PDB entry 4CDH | X-ray diffraction, 2.30 A resolution | chains A and B

Chain A (and B):
Molecule: Ig gamma-1 chain C region
From: Homo sapiens
Notes: fragment: fc, residues 101-330; chain B of this document is another copy of the same molecule, construct and numbering; everything in this record applies to it too
UniProtKB: P01857 (IGHG1_HUMAN); residues -1 to 228 here correspond to UniProt positions 101-330 (UniProt number = residue number + 102)
Sequence (255 residues; each row starts with the number of its first residue; numbers below 1 keep their minus sign (Met-26 is residue -26)):
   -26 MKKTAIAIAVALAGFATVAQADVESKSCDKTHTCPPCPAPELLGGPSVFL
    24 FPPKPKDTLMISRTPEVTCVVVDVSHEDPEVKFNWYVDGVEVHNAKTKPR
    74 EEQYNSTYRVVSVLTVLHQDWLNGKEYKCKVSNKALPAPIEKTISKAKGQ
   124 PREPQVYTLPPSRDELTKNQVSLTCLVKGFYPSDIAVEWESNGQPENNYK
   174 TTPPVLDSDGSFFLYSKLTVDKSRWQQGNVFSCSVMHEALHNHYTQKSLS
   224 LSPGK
Disordered / not traced: -26 to 18, 225-228 (chain B: -26 to 16, 225-228)
Sequence notes: expression tag (-26 to -2)
UniProt features mapped onto this chain:
  - glycosylation: Asn78 (N-linked (GlcNAc...) (complex) asparagine)
Disulfide bonds: Cys42-Cys102, Cys148-Cys206
Covalently attached groups: glycan linked to Asn78

How chain A and chain B interact:
Residue-residue contacts (44; chain A residue first):
  Tyr130(A) - Ser135(B)
  Tyr130(A) - Asp137(B)
  Tyr130(A) - Glu138(B)
  Tyr130(A) - Lys141(B)
  Thr131(A) - Ser135(B)
  Leu132(A) - Leu132(B)  hydrophobic
  Leu132(A) - Thr147(B)
  Pro133(A) - Leu132(B)
  Ser135(A) - Tyr130(B)
  Ser135(A) - Thr131(B)
  Ser135(A) - Leu132(B)
  Asp137(A) - Lys220(B)  salt bridge
  Glu138(A) - Tyr130(B)
  Glu138(A) - Lys151(B)
  Lys141(A) - Gln128(B)
  Ser145(A) - Leu149(B)
  Ser145(A) - Lys151(B)
  Thr147(A) - Leu132(B)
  Thr147(A) - Tyr188(B)  hydrogen bond
  Leu149(A) - Ser145(B)
  Lys151(A) - Glu138(B)
  Lys151(A) - Ser145(B)
  Lys173(A) - Leu179(B)
  Lys173(A) - Asp180(B)
  Lys173(A) - Phe186(B)
  Thr175(A) - Thr175(B)  hydrogen bond
  Thr175(A) - Val178(B)
  Pro176(A) - Val178(B)
  Val178(A) - Thr175(B)
  Val178(A) - Pro176(B)
  Leu179(A) - Lys173(B)
  Asp180(A) - Lys173(B)
  Asp180(A) - Lys190(B)  salt bridge
  Ser181(A) - Asn171(B)
  Ser181(A) - Lys173(B)
  Phe186(A) - Lys173(B)
  Phe186(A) - Lys190(B)
  Tyr188(A) - Thr147(B)  hydrogen bond
  Tyr188(A) - Tyr188(B)  hydrophobic
  Tyr188(A) - Lys190(B)
  Lys190(A) - Asp180(B)  salt bridge
  Lys190(A) - Phe186(B)
  Lys190(A) - Tyr188(B)
  Lys220(A) - Asp137(B)
Also at the interface, not in a pair above, chain A (28 interface residues in all): Gln128, Pro134, Asn171, Thr174, Ser189
Also at the interface, not in a pair above, chain B (27 interface residues in all): Pro133, Thr174, Ser181, Ser189

Summary:
The interface between chain A and chain B involves 28 residues on one side and 27 on the other, with 3
hydrogen bonds and 3 salt bridges. Polar contacts include Asp137(A)-Lys220(B), Asp180(A)-Lys190(B) and
Thr147(A)-Tyr188(B).
Chain A and chain B are both Ig gamma-1 chain C region (Homo sapiens); the structure, Crystallographic
structure of the Human Igg1 alpha 2-6 sialilated Fc-Fragment, was determined by X-ray diffraction (same
publication as 4C9F, 4CAJ and 3ZHG).
